PDB entry 6NSM | X-ray diffraction, 2.80 A resolution | chains B and C of the 4 polymer chains in the assembly

== Chain B ==
Name: TetR family transcriptional regulator CifR
From: Pseudomonas aeruginosa UCBPP-PA14
Reference sequence: A0A0H2ZCS5 (A0A0H2ZCS5_PSEAB); residue numbers follow UniProt; this construct covers 1-196
Amino-acid sequence (198 residues; row label = number of the first residue in the row; numbers below 1 keep their minus sign (Gly-1 is residue -1)):
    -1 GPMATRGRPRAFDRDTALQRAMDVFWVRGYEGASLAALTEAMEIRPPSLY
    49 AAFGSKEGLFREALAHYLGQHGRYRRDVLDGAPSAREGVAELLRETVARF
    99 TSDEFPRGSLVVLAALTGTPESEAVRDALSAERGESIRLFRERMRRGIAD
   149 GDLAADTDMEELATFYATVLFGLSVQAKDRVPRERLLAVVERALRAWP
Unresolved in the structure: -1 to 4
Differences from the reference sequence: expression tag (-1 to 0); engineered mutation Thr99 (Cys in A0A0H2ZCS5), Ser107 (Cys in A0A0H2ZCS5), Arg181 (Cys in A0A0H2ZCS5)
From the paper describing this entry:
  - mutagenesis - R6A: decreased binding to the 26-nt DNA strand (chain C)
  - mutagenesis - C99T/C181R: increased expression
  - mutagenesis - C99T: unchanged expression

== Chain C ==
Molecule: 26-nt DNA strand
Sequence (26 nucleotides; numbered 1 to 26; the number before each row is that of its first residue):
     1 TTATTTGTATCGATCACTATAAATTT

== How chain B and chain C interact ==
Pairs across the interface - 19 pairs, chain B then chain C:
  Gly5(B) - DT25(C)  sugar contact
  Arg6(B) - DA23(C)  hydrogen bond to the base
  Arg6(B) - DT24(C)  hydrogen bond to the sugar
  Arg6(B) - DT25(C)  sugar contact
  Pro7(B) - DT24(C)  phosphate contact
  Pro7(B) - DT25(C)  sugar contact
  Ala31(B) - DA16(C)  phosphate contact
  Ser32(B) - DC15(C)  phosphate contact
  Ser32(B) - DA16(C)  phosphate contact
  Leu33(B) - DA16(C)  hydrogen bond to the phosphate
  Pro44(B) - DC17(C)  base contact
  Pro44(B) - DT18(C)  base contact
  Pro45(B) - DT18(C)  base contact
  Pro45(B) - DA19(C)  base contact
  Tyr48(B) - DA16(C)  sugar contact
  Tyr48(B) - DC17(C)  hydrogen bond to the phosphate
  Tyr48(B) - DT18(C)  base contact
  Lys54(B) - DA16(C)  salt bridge to the phosphate
  Lys54(B) - DC17(C)  hydrogen bond to the phosphate
Also at the interface, not in a pair above, chain B (12 interface residues in all): Ala34, Ser53

== Summary ==
Chain B and chain C form an interface of 12 and 8 residues respectively; the contacts include 5 hydrogen bonds
and 1 salt bridge. Polar pairs include Arg6(B)-DA23(C), Arg6(B)-DT24(C) and Leu33(B)-DA16(C). From the paper:
R6A of chain B reduces binding to the 26-nt DNA strand (chain C); C99T/C181R of chain B increase expression.
Chain B is TetR family transcriptional regulator CifR (Pseudomonas aeruginosa UCBPP-PA14) and chain C is a
26-nt DNA strand; the structure, TetR family transcriptional regulator CifR C99T-C107S-C181R Cysteines mutant
complexed with 26bp double-strand operator DNA, was determined by X-ray diffraction, deposited together with
6NSN and 6NSR.
